3T3N - chains A and B; structure by X-ray diffraction, 3.09 A resolution.

[Chain A]
Protein: Metal dependent hydrolase
From: Thermus thermophilus HB27
Notes: EC 3.-.-.-
UniProt: Q72JJ7 (Q72JJ7_THET2); residues 2-554 here correspond to UniProt positions 20-572 (UniProt number = residue number + 18)
Amino-acid sequence (562 residues; numbered -7 to 554; the number before each row is that of its first residue; numbers below 1 keep their minus sign (Met-7 is residue -7)):
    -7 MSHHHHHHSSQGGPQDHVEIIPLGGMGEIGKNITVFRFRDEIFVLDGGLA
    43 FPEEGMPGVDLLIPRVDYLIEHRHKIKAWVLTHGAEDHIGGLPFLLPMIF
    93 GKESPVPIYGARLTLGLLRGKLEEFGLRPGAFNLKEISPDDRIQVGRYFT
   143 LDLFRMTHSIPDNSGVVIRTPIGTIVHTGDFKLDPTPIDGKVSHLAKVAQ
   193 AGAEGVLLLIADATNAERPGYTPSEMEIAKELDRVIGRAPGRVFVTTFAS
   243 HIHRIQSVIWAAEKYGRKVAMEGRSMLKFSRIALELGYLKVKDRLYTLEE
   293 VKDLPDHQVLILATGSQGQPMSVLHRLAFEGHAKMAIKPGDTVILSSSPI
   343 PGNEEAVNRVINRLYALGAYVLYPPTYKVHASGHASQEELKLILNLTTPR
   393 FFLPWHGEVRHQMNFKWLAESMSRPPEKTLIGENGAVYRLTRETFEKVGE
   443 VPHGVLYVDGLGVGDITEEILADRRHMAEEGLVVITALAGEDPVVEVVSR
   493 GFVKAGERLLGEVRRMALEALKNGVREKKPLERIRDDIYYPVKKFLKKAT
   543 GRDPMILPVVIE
Unresolved in the structure: -7 to 4
Construct notes: expression tag (-7 to 1); engineered mutation Ala77 (His95 in Q72JJ7)
Ion coordination: Zn2+: Asp79, Asp172, His398
Curated features (UniProtKB/Swiss-Prot):
  - binding site (Zn(2+)): His75, Asp79, His80, His150, Asp172, His398
  - binding site (substrate): Ala241 to His243, His372 to His376
  - site: Ala42 (Substrate binding)

[Chain B]
Molecule: O2'methyl-RNA
Sequence (6 nucleotides; numbered 901 to 906; the number before each row is that of its first residue):
   901 UUCCGU
Modified positions: OMU (o2'-methyluridine 5'-monophosphate) at position 901, OMU (o2'-methyluridine 5'-monophosphate) at position 902, OMC (o2'-methylycytidine-5'-monophosphate) at position 903, OMC (o2'-methylycytidine-5'-monophosphate) at position 904, OMG (o2'-methylguanosine-5'-monophosphate) at position 905, OMU (o2'-methyluridine 5'-monophosphate) at position 906

[Chain A / chain B interface]
Residue-residue contacts - 36 pairs, chain A then chain B:
  Ile21(A) - OMU_901(B)  sugar contact
  Phe43(A) - OMU_902(B)  base contact
  Phe43(A) - OMC_903(B)  base contact
  Asp52(A) - OMC_904(B)  base contact
  Glu78(A) - OMC_903(B)  base contact
  Asp79(A) - OMU_901(B)  base contact
  Thr239(A) - OMC_903(B)  phosphate contact
  Phe240(A) - OMU_901(B)  phosphate contact
  Phe240(A) - OMU_902(B)  phosphate contact
  Phe240(A) - OMC_903(B)  phosphate contact
  Ala241(A) - OMC_903(B)  hydrogen bond to the phosphate
  Ser242(A) - OMU_902(B)  phosphate contact
  Gly265(A) - OMC_904(B)  phosphate contact
  Arg266(A) - OMC_904(B)  base contact
  Arg266(A) - OMG_905(B)  phosphate contact
  Ser267(A) - OMC_903(B)  sugar contact
  Ser267(A) - OMC_904(B)  hydrogen bond to the phosphate
  Thr306(A) - OMC_903(B)  phosphate contact
  Thr306(A) - OMC_904(B)  hydrogen bond to the phosphate
  Ser308(A) - OMC_903(B)  hydrogen bond to the phosphate
  Gln309(A) - OMU_902(B)  base contact
  Gln311(A) - OMU_902(B)  hydrogen bond to the phosphate
  Gln311(A) - OMC_903(B)  hydrogen bond to the sugar
  Ser314(A) - OMC_903(B)  phosphate contact
  Ser314(A) - OMC_904(B)  phosphate contact
  Arg318(A) - OMG_905(B)  hydrogen bond to the phosphate
  Arg318(A) - OMU_906(B)  salt bridge to the phosphate
  Ile342(A) - OMU_901(B)  sugar contact
  Ile342(A) - OMU_902(B)  base contact
  Asn345(A) - OMU_902(B)  hydrogen bond to the base
  His372(A) - OMU_901(B)  salt bridge to the phosphate
  Ala373(A) - OMU_901(B)  phosphate contact
  Ser374(A) - OMU_901(B)  hydrogen bond to the phosphate
  Gly375(A) - OMU_901(B)  hydrogen bond to the phosphate
  His376(A) - OMU_901(B)  salt bridge to the phosphate
  Glu400(A) - OMU_901(B)  base contact
Interface residues without a listed pair, chain A (34 interface residues in all): Gly22, Thr206, Glu264, Gly307, Met313, Val315, Ala325, Pro343

[Summary]
34 residues of chain A face 6 of chain B across their interface; the contacts include 10 hydrogen bonds and 3
salt bridges. Polar pairs include Asn345(A)-OMU_902(B), Gln311(A)-OMC_903(B) and Ala241(A)-OMC_903(B). From
UniProt: 6 Zn2+-binding residues and 8 substrate-binding residues on chain A.
Here chain A is Metal dependent hydrolase (Thermus thermophilus HB27) and chain B is O2'methyl-RNA. Entry 3T3N
(Molecular basis for the recognition and cleavage of RNA (UUCCGU) by the bifunctional 5'-3'
exo/endoribonuclease RNase ...) was determined by X-ray diffraction, deposited together with 3T3O.
